Entry 1IWA (X-ray diffraction, 2.60 A resolution); this record covers chains B and F of the 16 polymer chains in the assembly.

[Chain B (and F)]
Name: ribulose-1,5-bisphosphate carboxylase/oxygenase small subunit
Organism: Galdieria partita
Notes: EC 4.1.1.39; chain F of this document is another copy of the same molecule, construct and numbering; everything in this record applies to it too
Reference sequence: O98950 (O98950_9RHOD); the construct lacks a stretch of the UniProt sequence and is renumbered around it, so the offset changes along the chain: 8-51 = UniProt 1-44; 64-107 = UniProt 45-88; 108-155 = UniProt 91-138
Amino-acid sequence (138 residues; row label = number of the first residue in the row; note: 12 numbers in that range are skipped by the numbering (no residue carries them; nothing is unmodelled there); a row labelled like 107A-107B holds insertion residues (107A, then the next letters in order)):
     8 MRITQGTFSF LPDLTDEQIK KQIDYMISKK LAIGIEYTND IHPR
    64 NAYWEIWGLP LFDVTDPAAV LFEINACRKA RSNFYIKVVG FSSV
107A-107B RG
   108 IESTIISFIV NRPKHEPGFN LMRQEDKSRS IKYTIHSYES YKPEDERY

[Chain B / chain F interface]
Pairs across the interface (25):
  Asp47(B) - Arg130(F)  salt bridge
  His49(B) - Arg130(F)
  Arg51(B) - Arg130(F)
  Arg51(B) - Glu132(F)  salt bridge
  Arg51(B) - Arg136(F)  hydrogen bond (side chain-backbone)
  Arg51(B) - Ile138(F)
  Asn64(B) - Arg130(F)  hydrogen bond
  Lys139(B) - Gln131(F)
  Lys139(B) - Asp133(F)  salt bridge
  Tyr140(B) - Gln131(F)
  Tyr140(B) - Glu132(F)  hydrogen bond (backbone-backbone)
  Thr141(B) - Arg130(F)
  Thr141(B) - Gln131(F)
  Ile142(B) - Glu132(F)
  His143(B) - Asn127(F)  hydrogen bond
  His143(B) - Leu128(F)  hydrogen bond (side chain-backbone)
  His143(B) - Met129(F)  hydrogen bond
  Ser147(B) - Asn127(F)
  Ser147(B) - Tyr145(F)  hydrogen bond (backbone-side chain)
  Tyr148(B) - Tyr145(F)
  Lys149(B) - Tyr145(F)  hydrogen bond (backbone-side chain)
  Pro150(B) - Pro124(F)
  Pro150(B) - Tyr145(F)  hydrophobic
  Asp152(B) - His122(F)  salt bridge
  Arg154(B) - Tyr145(F)  hydrogen bond
Interface residues without a listed pair, chain B (16 interface residues in all): Gln131
Interface residues without a listed pair, chain F (13 interface residues in all): Lys134

[In short]
Chain B and chain F form an interface of 16 and 13 residues respectively, with 9 hydrogen bonds and 4 salt
bridges. Among the polar pairs are Asp47(B)-Arg130(F), Arg51(B)-Glu132(F) and Lys139(B)-Asp133(F).
Chain B and chain F are both ribulose-1,5-bisphosphate carboxylase/oxygenase small subunit (Galdieria
partita); the structure, Rubisco from galdieria partita, was determined by X-ray diffraction.
